Entry 4A97 (X-ray diffraction, 3.34 A resolution); this record covers chains B and C of the 5 polymer chains in the assembly.

Chain B (and C):
Protein: Cys-loop ligand-gated ion channel
Source organism: Erwinia chrysanthemi
Notes: chain C of this document is another copy of the same molecule, construct and numbering; everything in this record applies to it too
Reference sequence: P0C7B7 (ELIC_ERWCH); the construct has insertions or renumbered stretches relative to UniProt, so the offset changes along the chain: 11-163 = UniProt 11-163; 165-317 = UniProt 164-316
Chain sequence (307 residues; each row starts with the number of its first residue):
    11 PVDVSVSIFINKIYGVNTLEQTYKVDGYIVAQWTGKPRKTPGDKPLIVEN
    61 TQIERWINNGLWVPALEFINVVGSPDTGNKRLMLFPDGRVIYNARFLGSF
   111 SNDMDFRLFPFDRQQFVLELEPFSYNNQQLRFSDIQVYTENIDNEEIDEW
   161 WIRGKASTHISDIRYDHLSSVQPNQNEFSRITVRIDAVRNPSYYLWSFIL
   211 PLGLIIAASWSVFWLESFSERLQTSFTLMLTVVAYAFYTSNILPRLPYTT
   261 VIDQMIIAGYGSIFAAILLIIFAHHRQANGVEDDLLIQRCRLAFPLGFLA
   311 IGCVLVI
Construct notes: insertion (164); conflict Asn289 (Met288 in P0C7B7)
Residues lining bound ligands:
  - R-zopiclone (ZPC; (5R)-6-(5-chloropyridin-2-yl)-7-oxo-6,7-dihydro-5H-pyrrolo[3,4-b]pyrazin-5-yl 4-methylpiperazine-1-carboxylate), molecule 1: Phe19, Tyr38, Val40, Arg91, Met93, Ile101, Asn103, Glu150
  - R-zopiclone (ZPC), molecule 2: Glu77, Ile79, Glu131, Pro132, Phe133, Tyr175, His177, Leu178, Val181, Phe188
What the authors report for this chain:
  - binding site for R-zopiclone: Phe19, Tyr38, Val40, Pro132, Phe133, Phe188
  - mutagenesis - L240S: increased signaling in response to GABA
  - mutagenesis - F19A: abolished signaling in response to 500 muM flurazepam
  - mutagenesis - F19A: unchanged signaling in response to flurazepam (50 muM)
  - mutagenesis - N60C, I63C: abolished signaling in response to 50 muM flurazepam

How chain B and chain C interact:
Residue-residue contacts (102; chain B residue first):
  Phe19(B) - His177(C)
  Lys22(B) - Glu30(C)  hydrogen bond (side chain-backbone)
  Lys22(B) - Ser111(C)  hydrogen bond
  Tyr24(B) - Glu30(C)
  Tyr24(B) - Val82(C)
  Lys34(B) - Glu30(C)  salt bridge
  Tyr38(B) - Glu77(C)  hydrogen bond
  Gln42(B) - Val181(C)
  Pro55(B) - Gln182(C)
  Ile57(B) - Ser134(C)
  Ile57(B) - Tyr135(C)
  Glu59(B) - Val73(C)
  Glu59(B) - Pro74(C)
  Glu59(B) - Ala75(C)  hydrogen bond (side chain-backbone)
  Glu59(B) - Phe133(C)
  Glu59(B) - Ser134(C)  hydrogen bond
  Glu59(B) - Tyr135(C)
  Asn60(B) - Ala75(C)
  Thr61(B) - Glu64(C)
  Thr61(B) - Asn68(C)
  Gln62(B) - Asn68(C)
  Arg65(B) - Asn68(C)  hydrogen bond (side chain-backbone)
  Asp86(B) - Gly83(C)
  Asp86(B) - Ser84(C)  hydrogen bond
  Thr87(B) - Ser84(C)
  Asn89(B) - Ala75(C)
  Asn89(B) - Glu77(C)  hydrogen bond
  Asn89(B) - Phe133(C)
  Lys90(B) - Phe133(C)
  Arg91(B) - Phe133(C)
  Arg91(B) - Ser134(C)
  Met93(B) - Gln182(C)
  Phe95(B) - Val181(C)  hydrophobic
  Arg99(B) - Val181(C)
  Ile101(B) - Val181(C)  hydrophobic
  Arg105(B) - Glu77(C)  salt bridge
  Arg105(B) - Phe78(C)
  Arg105(B) - Ile79(C)  hydrogen bond (side chain-backbone)
  Arg105(B) - Val81(C)  hydrogen bond (side chain-backbone)
  Leu107(B) - Val82(C)  hydrophobic
  Leu107(B) - Gly83(C)
  Tyr148(B) - His177(C)
  Glu150(B) - His177(C)  salt bridge
  Asn154(B) - Asp113(C)
  Ile157(B) - Gln31(C)  hydrogen bond (backbone-side chain)
  Ile157(B) - Met114(C)
  Ile157(B) - Asp115(C)
  Ile157(B) - Arg117(C)
  Ile157(B) - Tyr258(C)
  Asp158(B) - Gln31(C)
  Glu159(B) - Leu29(C)
  Glu159(B) - Pro257(C)
  Asn200(B) - Pro257(C)
  Ser202(B) - Pro257(C)  hydrogen bond (side chain-backbone)
  Tyr203(B) - Ser250(C)
  Tyr203(B) - Pro257(C)
  Tyr203(B) - Tyr258(C)
  Trp206(B) - Thr259(C)
  Trp206(B) - Ile267(C)
  Ser207(B) - Thr259(C)
  Ser207(B) - Ile267(C)
  Leu210(B) - Ile267(C)  hydrophobic
  Pro211(B) - Tyr270(C)  hydrophobic
  Leu214(B) - Met239(C)
  Leu214(B) - Tyr270(C)  hydrophobic
  Leu214(B) - Phe274(C)
  Ile215(B) - Met239(C)  hydrophobic
  Ile215(B) - Val243(C)  hydrophobic
  Ala217(B) - Phe274(C)  hydrophobic
  Ala218(B) - Phe236(C)
  Ala218(B) - Phe274(C)
  Ser221(B) - Phe236(C)
  Ser221(B) - Ile277(C)
  Ser221(B) - Ile281(C)
  Trp224(B) - Phe228(C)
  Trp224(B) - Ile281(C)
  Trp224(B) - His285(C)  hydrogen bond (backbone-side chain)
  Leu225(B) - Leu232(C)  hydrophobic
  Glu226(B) - His284(C)  salt bridge
  Glu226(B) - His285(C)  salt bridge
  Glu230(B) - Ser229(C)  hydrogen bond
  Glu230(B) - Gln233(C)
  Thr234(B) - Gln233(C)  hydrogen bond
  Thr234(B) - Phe236(C)
  Thr237(B) - Phe236(C)
  Leu238(B) - Phe236(C)  hydrophobic
  Leu240(B) - Leu240(C)  hydrophobic
  Thr241(B) - Leu240(C)
  Thr241(B) - Val243(C)
  Ala244(B) - Leu240(C)  hydrophobic
  Ala244(B) - Val243(C)  hydrophobic
  Tyr245(B) - Val243(C)  hydrophobic
  Tyr245(B) - Tyr270(C)
  Phe247(B) - Phe247(C)
  Tyr248(B) - Ala246(C)
  Tyr248(B) - Phe247(C)  hydrophobic
  Tyr248(B) - Ser250(C)
  Asn251(B) - Phe247(C)
  Asn251(B) - Asn251(C)  hydrogen bond
  Ile252(B) - Ser250(C)
  Ile252(B) - Arg255(C)
  Arg301(B) - His285(C)  hydrogen bond
Other interface residues (no listed pair), chain B (62 interface residues in all): Asp36, Asn103, Ala104, Glu156
Other interface residues (no listed pair), chain C (55 interface residues in all): Ile67, Leu178, Thr237, Leu256, Asp263, Gly271

Summary:
62 residues of chain B and 55 residues of chain C are in contact; the contacts include 17 hydrogen bonds and 5
salt bridges. Polar contacts include Lys34(B)-Glu30(C), Arg105(B)-Glu77(C) and Glu150(B)-His177(C). From the
paper: a binding site for R-zopiclone at Phe19(B), Tyr38(B) and Val40(B) among others; N60C and I63C of chain
B abolish signaling in response to 50 muM flurazepam; 4 substitutions were tested in all.
Both chains are Cys-loop ligand-gated ion channel (Erwinia chrysanthemi). Entry 4A97 (X-ray structure of a
pentameric ligand gated ion channel from Erwinia chrysanthemi (ELIC) in complex with ...) was determined by
X-ray diffraction (same publication as 2YOE and 4A98).
